PDB entry 6VB1 | X-ray diffraction, 1.75 A resolution | chains A and C of the 3 polymer chains in the assembly

Chain A:
Name: MHC class I antigen
Organism: Homo sapiens
UniProtKB: F4NBQ8 (F4NBQ8_HUMAN); residues 1-276 here correspond to UniProt positions 25-300 (UniProt number = residue number + 24)
Sequence (276 residues; row label = number of the first residue in the row):
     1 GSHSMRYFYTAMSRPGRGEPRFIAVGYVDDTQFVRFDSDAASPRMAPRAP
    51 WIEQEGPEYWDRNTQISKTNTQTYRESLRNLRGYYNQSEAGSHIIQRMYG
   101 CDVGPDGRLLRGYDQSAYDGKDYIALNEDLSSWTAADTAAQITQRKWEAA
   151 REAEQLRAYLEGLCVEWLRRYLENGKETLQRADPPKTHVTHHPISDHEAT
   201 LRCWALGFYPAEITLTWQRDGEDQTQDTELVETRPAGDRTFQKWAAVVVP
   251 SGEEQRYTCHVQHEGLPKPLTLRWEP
Cystine bridges: Cys101-Cys164, Cys203-Cys259

Chain C:
Name: Synthetic peptide GLU-LEU-ARG-ALA-ARG-GLU-GLU-ALA-TYR
Sequence (9 residues; row label = number of the first residue in the row):
     1 ELRAREEAY

Interface between chain A and chain C:
Residue-residue contacts - 49 pairs, chain A then chain C:
  Tyr7(A) - Glu1(C)  hydrogen bond (side chain-backbone)
  Tyr7(A) - Leu2(C)  hydrophobic
  Tyr9(A) - Leu2(C)
  Tyr9(A) - Glu6(C)
  Met45(A) - Leu2(C)  hydrophobic
  Tyr59(A) - Glu1(C)
  Arg62(A) - Glu1(C)  salt bridge
  Asn63(A) - Glu1(C)  hydrogen bond
  Asn63(A) - Leu2(C)  hydrogen bond (side chain-backbone)
  Ile66(A) - Leu2(C)  hydrophobic
  Ile66(A) - Arg3(C)
  Ile66(A) - Ala4(C)  hydrophobic
  Ser67(A) - Leu2(C)
  Asn70(A) - Glu6(C)
  Thr73(A) - Glu6(C)
  Thr73(A) - Ala8(C)
  Tyr74(A) - Glu6(C)  hydrogen bond
  Tyr74(A) - Tyr9(C)  hydrophobic
  Glu76(A) - Ala8(C)
  Ser77(A) - Ala8(C)
  Ser77(A) - Tyr9(C)  hydrogen bond (side chain-backbone)
  Asn80(A) - Tyr9(C)  hydrogen bond (side chain-backbone)
  Leu81(A) - Tyr9(C)  hydrophobic
  Tyr84(A) - Tyr9(C)  hydrogen bond (side chain-backbone)
  Ile95(A) - Tyr9(C)
  Arg97(A) - Arg3(C)
  Arg97(A) - Glu6(C)  salt bridge
  Arg97(A) - Tyr9(C)
  Tyr99(A) - Leu2(C)
  Tyr99(A) - Arg3(C)  hydrogen bond (side chain-backbone)
  Ser116(A) - Tyr9(C)  hydrogen bond
  Tyr123(A) - Tyr9(C)  hydrophobic
  Thr143(A) - Tyr9(C)  hydrogen bond (side chain-backbone)
  Lys146(A) - Ala8(C)
  Lys146(A) - Tyr9(C)  hydrogen bond (side chain-backbone)
  Trp147(A) - Glu7(C)
  Trp147(A) - Ala8(C)  hydrogen bond (side chain-backbone)
  Trp147(A) - Tyr9(C)  hydrophobic
  Ala150(A) - Glu7(C)
  Glu152(A) - Arg3(C)  salt bridge
  Glu152(A) - Glu6(C)
  Glu152(A) - Glu7(C)  hydrogen bond (side chain-backbone)
  Gln155(A) - Arg5(C)  hydrogen bond
  Leu156(A) - Arg3(C)
  Tyr159(A) - Glu1(C)  hydrogen bond (side chain-backbone)
  Tyr159(A) - Leu2(C)
  Tyr159(A) - Arg3(C)
  Trp167(A) - Glu1(C)
  Tyr171(A) - Glu1(C)  hydrogen bond (side chain-backbone)
Interface residues without a listed pair, chain A (34 interface residues in all): Met5, Ile124, Leu163

Overview:
34 residues of chain A face 9 of chain C across their interface, with 16 hydrogen bonds and 3 salt bridges.
Polar pairs include Arg62(A)-Glu1(C), Arg97(A)-Glu6(C) and Glu152(A)-Arg3(C).
Chain A is MHC class I antigen (Homo sapiens) and chain C is Synthetic peptide
GLU-LEU-ARG-ALA-ARG-GLU-GLU-ALA-TYR; the structure, HLA-B*15:02 complexed with a synthetic peptide, was
determined by X-ray diffraction.
